Entry 1ODI (X-ray diffraction, 2.40 A resolution); this record covers chains B and C of the 6 polymer chains in the assembly.

Chain B (and C):
Molecule: Purine nucleoside phosphorylase
Organism: Thermus thermophilus
Notes: EC 2.4.2.28; chain C of this document is another copy of the same molecule, construct and numbering; everything in this record applies to it too
Chain sequence (235 residues; numbered 1 to 235; the number before each row is that of its first residue):
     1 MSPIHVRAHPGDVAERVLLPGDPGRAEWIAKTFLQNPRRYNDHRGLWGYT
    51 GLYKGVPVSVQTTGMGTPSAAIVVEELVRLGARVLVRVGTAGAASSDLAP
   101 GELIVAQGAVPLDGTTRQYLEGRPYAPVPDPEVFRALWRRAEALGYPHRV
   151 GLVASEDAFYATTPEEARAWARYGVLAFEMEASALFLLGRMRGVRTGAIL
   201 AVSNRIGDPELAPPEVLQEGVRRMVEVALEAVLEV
Unresolved in the structure: 1
Residues lining bound ligands: adenosine (ADN): Met-65, Arg-87, Thr-90, Ala-91, Gly-92, Glu-156, Phe-159, Phe-178, Glu-179, Met-180, Glu-181, Ser-203, Asn-204, Ile-206

Chain B / chain C interface:
Contacting residue pairs (62):
  Gln-107(B) with Val-128(C); Pro-129(C), hydrogen bond (side chain-backbone); Pro-131(C); Arg-190(C), hydrogen bond
  Ala-109(B) with Ala-126(C)
  Val-110(B) with Pro-124(C); Tyr-125(C), hydrophobic
  Pro-111(B) with Pro-124(C); Tyr-125(C)
  Leu-112(B) with Pro-124(C)
  Tyr-119(B) with Tyr-173(C), hydrogen bond (backbone-side chain)
  Leu-120(B) with Tyr-173(C), hydrophobic
  Arg-123(B) with Trp-170(C); Tyr-173(C), hydrogen bond
  Pro-124(B) with Val-110(C); Pro-111(C); Leu-112(C); Trp-170(C)
  Tyr-125(B) with Val-110(C), hydrophobic; Tyr-125(C); Leu-152(C); Tyr-173(C), hydrogen bond (side chain-backbone)
  Ala-126(B) with Ala-109(C); Ala-126(C), hydrophobic; Pro-127(C); Leu-152(C)
  Pro-127(B) with Ala-126(C)
  Val-128(B) with Gln-107(C); Leu-152(C), hydrophobic
  Pro-129(B) with Gln-107(C), hydrogen bond (backbone-side chain)
  Pro-131(B) with Gln-107(C); Trp-138(C); Val-150(C), hydrophobic
  Glu-132(B) with Trp-138(C)
  Arg-135(B) with Trp-138(C); Glu-142(C), salt bridge
  Trp-138(B) with Pro-131(C), hydrophobic; Glu-132(C); Arg-135(C)
  Glu-142(B) with Arg-135(C), salt bridge
  Val-150(B) with Pro-131(C), hydrophobic
  Gly-151(B) with Arg-190(C)
  Leu-152(B) with Tyr-125(C); Ala-126(C); Val-128(C), hydrophobic
  Trp-170(B) with Arg-123(C); Pro-124(C)
  Arg-172(B) with Arg-190(C); Met-191(C)
  Tyr-173(B) with Tyr-119(C), hydrogen bond (side chain-backbone); Leu-120(C), hydrophobic; Arg-123(C), hydrogen bond; Tyr-125(C), hydrogen bond (backbone-side chain); Leu-187(C), hydrophobic; Arg-190(C); Met-191(C), hydrophobic
  Arg-190(B) with Gln-107(C), hydrogen bond; Gly-151(C); Arg-172(C); Tyr-173(C)
  Met-191(B) with Arg-172(C); Tyr-173(C), hydrophobic
Other interface residues (no listed pair), chain B (33 interface residues in all): Asp-130, Phe-134, Arg-139, Ala-169, Gly-174, Leu-187
Other interface residues (no listed pair), chain C (32 interface residues in all): Asp-130, Phe-134, Arg-139, Gly-174

Overview:
33 residues of chain B and 32 residues of chain C are in contact; the contacts include 10 hydrogen bonds and 2
salt bridges. Polar contacts include Arg-135(B)/Glu-142(C), Gln-107(B)/Pro-129(C) and Gln-107(B)/Arg-190(C).
Ligands of chain B: adenosine.
Chain B and chain C are both Purine nucleoside phosphorylase (Thermus thermophilus); the structure, Purine
nucleoside phosphorylase from Thermus Thermophilus, was determined by X-ray diffraction, deposited together
with 1ODJ, 1ODK and 1ODL.
